Entry 4IPM (X-ray diffraction, 1.14 A resolution); this record covers chain A.

[Chain A]
Molecule: GH7 family protein
Source organism: Limnoria quadripunctata
Notes: EC 3.2.1.91
UniProt: D4HRL0 (D4HRL0_9CRUS); residues 24-453 here correspond to UniProt positions 19-448 (UniProt number = residue number - 5)
Amino-acid sequence (431 residues; row label = number of the first residue in the row):
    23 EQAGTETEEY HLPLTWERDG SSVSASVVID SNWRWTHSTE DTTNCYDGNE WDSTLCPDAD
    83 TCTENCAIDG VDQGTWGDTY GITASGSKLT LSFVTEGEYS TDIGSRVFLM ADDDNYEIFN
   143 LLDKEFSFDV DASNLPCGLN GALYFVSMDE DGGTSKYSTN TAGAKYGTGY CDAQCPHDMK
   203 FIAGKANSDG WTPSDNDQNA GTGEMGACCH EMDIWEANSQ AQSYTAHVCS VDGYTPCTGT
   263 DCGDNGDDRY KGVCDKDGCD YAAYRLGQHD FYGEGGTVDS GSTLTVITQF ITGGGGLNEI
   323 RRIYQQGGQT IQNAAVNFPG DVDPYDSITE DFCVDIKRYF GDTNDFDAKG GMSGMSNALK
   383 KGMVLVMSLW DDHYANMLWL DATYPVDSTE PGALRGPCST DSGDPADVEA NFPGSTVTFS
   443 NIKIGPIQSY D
Sequence notes: expression tag (23)
Modified positions: Glu23 (pyroglutamic acid; PCA)
UniProt features mapped onto this chain:
  - active site: Glu233 (Nucleophile), Glu238 (Proton donor/acceptor)
  - binding site (substrate): Tyr102, Asp124, Ile125, Lys202, Asp235 to Glu238, His249, Arg271, Asp279, Trp401, Arg417
Disulfides: Cys67-Cys88, Cys78-Cys84, Cys159-Cys420, Cys193-Cys231, Cys197-Cys230, Cys251-Cys276, Cys259-Cys264, Cys281-Cys355
What the authors report for this chain:
  - conformationally variable residues (side-chain flip): Glu238
  - catalytic residues: Glu233, Asp235, Glu238 (by similarity / conservation)

[Overview]
Curated annotation (UniProt) lists active-site residues Glu233 and Glu238 and 13 substrate-binding residues.
The paper reports catalytic residues Glu233, Asp235 and Glu238; conformational variability at Glu238.
Chain A is GH7 family protein (Limnoria quadripunctata); the structure, Crystal structure of a GH7 family
cellobiohydrolase from Limnoria quadripunctata in complex with thiocellobiose, was determined by X-ray
diffraction (same publication as 4GWA, 4HAP and 4HAQ).
